PDB entry 9DHY | electron microscopy, 2.70 A resolution | chains A and C of the 9 polymer chains in the assembly

[Chain A]
Molecule: Antibody Fab COVIC-154 Heavy Chain
Organism: Homo sapiens
Notes: antibody fragment or engineered binder
Amino-acid sequence (123 residues; row label = number of the first residue in the row):
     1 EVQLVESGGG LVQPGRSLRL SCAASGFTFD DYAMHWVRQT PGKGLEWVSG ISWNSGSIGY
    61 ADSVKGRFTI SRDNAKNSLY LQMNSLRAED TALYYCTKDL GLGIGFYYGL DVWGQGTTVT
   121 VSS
Cystine bridges: Cys22-Cys96

[Chain C]
Molecule: Spike glycoprotein
Organism: Severe acute respiratory syndrome coronavirus 2
Reference sequence: P0DTC2 (SPIKE_SARS2); residues 14-1208 here = UniProt positions 14-1208
Amino-acid sequence (1212 residues; each row starts with the number of its first residue; numbers below 1 keep their minus sign (Met-3 is residue -3)):
    -3 MGVKVLFALI CIAVAEAQCV NLTTRTQLPP AYTNSFTRGV YYPDKVFRSS VLHSTQDLFL
    57 PFFSNVTWFH AIHVSGTNGT KRFDNPVLPF NDGVYFASTE KSNIIRGWIF GTTLDSKTQS
   117 LLIVNNATNV VIKVCEFQFC NDPFLGVYYH KNNKSWMESE FRVYSSANNC TFEYVSQPFL
   177 MDLEGKQGNF KNLREFVFKN IDGYFKIYSK HTPINLVRDL PQGFSALEPL VDLPIGINIT
   237 RFQTLLALHR SYLTPGDSSS GWTAGAAAYY VGYLQPRTFL LKYNENGTIT DAVDCALDPL
   297 SETKCTLKSF TVEKGIYQTS NFRVQPTESI VRFPNITNLC PFGEVFNATR FASVYAWNRK
   357 RISNCVADYS VLYNSASFST FKCYGVSPTK LNDLCFTNVY ADSFVIRGDE VRQIAPGQTG
   417 KIADYNYKLP DDFTGCVIAW NSNNLDSKVG GNYNYLYRLF RKSNLKPFER DISTEIYQAG
   477 STPCNGVEGF NCYFPLQSYG FQPTNGVGYQ PYRVVVLSFE LLHAPATVCG PKKSTNLVKN
   537 KCVNFNFNGL TGTGVLTESN KKFLPFQQFG RDIADTTDAV RDPQTLEILD ITPCSFGGVS
   597 VITPGTNTSN QVAVLYQDVN CTEVPVAIHA DQLTPTWRVY STGSNVFQTR AGCLIGAEHV
   657 NNSYECDIPI GAGICASYQT QTNSPGSASS VASQSIIAYT MSLGAENSVA YSNNSIAIPT
   717 NFTISVTTEI LPVSMTKTSV DCTMYICGDS TECSNLLLQY GSFCTQLNRA LTGIAVEQDK
   777 NTQEVFAQVK QIYKTPPIKD FGGFNFSQIL PDPSKPSKRS FIEDLLFNKV TLADAGFIKQ
   837 YGDCLGDIAA RDLICAQKFN GLTVLPPLLT DEMIAQYTSA LLAGTITSGW TFGAGPALQI
   897 PFPMQMAYRF NGIGVTQNVL YENQKLIANQ FNSAIGKIQD SLSSTPSALG KLQDVVNQNA
   957 QALNTLVKQL SSNFGAISSV LNDILSRLDP PEAEVQIDRL ITGRLQSLQT YVTQQLIRAA
  1017 EIRASANLAA TKMSECVLGQ SKRVDFCGKG YHLMSFPQSA PHGVVFLHVT YVPAQEKNFT
  1077 TAPAICHDGK AHFPREGVFV SNGTHWFVTQ RNFYEPQIIT TDNTFVSGNC DVVIGIVNNT
  1137 VYDPLQPELD SFKEELDKYF KNHTSPDVDL GDISGINASV VNIQKEIDRL NEVAKNLNES
  1197 LIDLQELGKY EQ
Unresolved in the structure: -3 to 27, 67-82, 108-115, 132-165, 174-187, 243-263, 444-451, 455-461, 467-503, 621-640, 676-689, 828-854, 1146-1208
Sequence notes: initiating methionine (-3); expression tag (-2 to 13); conflict Gly682 (Arg in P0DTC2), Ser683 (Arg in P0DTC2), Ser685 (Arg in P0DTC2), Pro892 (Ala in P0DTC2), Pro899 (Ala in P0DTC2), Pro942 (Ala in P0DTC2), Pro986 (Lys in P0DTC2), Pro987 (Val in P0DTC2)
Swiss-Prot annotation at these positions:
  - region: Asn280 to Cys301 (Putative superantigen), Arg403 to Asp405 (Integrin-binding motif), Asn448 to Phe456 (Immunodominant HLA epitope recognized by the CD8+), Pro681, Ala684 (Putative superantigen), Ser816 to Tyr837 (Fusion peptide 1), Lys835 to Phe855 (Fusion peptide 2), Asp1163 to Glu1202 (Heptad repeat 2)
  - site: Arg815, Ser816 (Cleavage)
  - glycosylation: Asn17 (N-linked (GlcNAc...) (complex) asparagine), Asn61 (N-linked (GlcNAc...) (hybrid) asparagine), Asn74 (N-linked (GlcNAc...) (complex) asparagine), Asn122 (N-linked (GlcNAc...) (hybrid) asparagine), Asn149 (N-linked (GlcNAc...) (complex) asparagine), Asn165 (N-linked (GlcNAc...) (complex) asparagine), Asn234 (N-linked (GlcNAc...) (high mannose) asparagine), Asn282 (N-linked (GlcNAc...) (complex) asparagine), Thr323 (O-linked (GalNAc) threonine), Ser325 (O-linked (HexNAc...) serine), Asn331 (N-linked (GlcNAc...) (complex) asparagine), Asn343 (N-linked (GlcNAc...) (complex) asparagine), Asn603 (N-linked (GlcNAc...) (hybrid) asparagine), Asn616 (N-linked (GlcNAc...) (complex) asparagine), Asn657 (N-linked (GlcNAc...) (complex) asparagine), Thr676 (O-linked (GlcNAc...) threonine), Thr678 (O-linked (GlcNAc...) threonine), Asn709 (N-linked (GlcNAc...) (high mannose) asparagine), Asn717 (N-linked (GlcNAc...) (hybrid) asparagine), Asn801 (N-linked (GlcNAc...) (hybrid) asparagine) and 6 more in UniProt
  - natural variant: Leu18 (L18F: In strain: Beta/B.1.351, Gamma/P.1 and 1 more), Thr19 (T19I: In strain: Omicron/BQ.1.1, Omicron/XBB.1.5 and 1 more; T19R: In strain: Delta/B.1.617.2, Omicron/BA.2 and 4 more), Thr20 (T20N: In strain: Gamma/P.1), Leu24 to Ala27 (sequence variant, change not given here; In strain: Omicron/BA.2, Omicron/BA.2.12.1 and 6 more), Pro26 (P26S: In strain: Gamma/P.1), Gln52 (Q52H: In strain: Omicron/EG.5.1), Ala67 (A67V: In strain: Eta/B.1.525, Omicron/BA.1), His69 to Val70 (deletion: In strain: Alpha/B.1.1.7, Eta/B.1.525 and 5 more), Gly75 (G75V: In strain: Lambda/C.37), Thr76 (T76I: In strain: Lambda/C.37), Asp80 (D80A: In strain: Beta/B.1.351), Val83 (V83A: In strain: Omicron/XBB.1.5, Omicron/EG.5.1), 80 further natural variant entries in UniProt
  - mutagenesis: His69 to Val70 (Increased incorporation of cleaved spike into virions), Asn121 (N121Q: Partial loss of biliverdin affinity), Arg190 (R190K: Partial loss of biliverdin affinity), Asn234 (N234Q: Increased resistance to neutralizing antibodies), Asn331 (N331Q: Reduced viral infectivity), Asn343 (N343Q: Reduced viral infectivity), Leu452 (L452R: Increased resistance to neutralizing antibodies. Decreases HLA binding to NF9 epitope. Increased binding affinity to human ACE2), Tyr453 (Y453F: Decreased HLA binding to NF9 epitope. Increased binding affinity to human ACE2), Ala475 (A475V: Increased resistance to neutralizing antibodies), Val483 (V483A: Increased resistance to neutralizing antibodies), Glu484 (E484D: Increased replication in human TMEM106B overexpressing cells), Phe490 (F490L: Increased resistance to neutralizing antibodies and human covalescent sera neutralization), 12 further mutagenesis entries in UniProt
Cystine bridges: Cys131-Cys166, Cys291-Cys301, Cys336-Cys361, Cys379-Cys432, Cys391-Cys525, Cys538-Cys590, Cys617-Cys649, Cys662-Cys671, Cys738-Cys760, Cys743-Cys749, Cys1032-Cys1043, Cys1082-Cys1126
Glycans and other covalent adducts: N-acetylglucosamine (NAG) linked to Asn282, Asn331, Asn343, Asn616, Asn709, Asn717, Asn801, Asn1074, Asn1098, Asn1134
What the authors report for this chain:
  - post-translational modification sites: Asn801

[Interface between chain A and chain C]
Contacting residue pairs (24; chain A residue first):
  Asp30(A) - Lys795(C)  salt bridge
  Asp31(A) - Lys795(C)  salt bridge
  Trp53(A) - Lys795(C)
  Ser57(A) - Asp808(C)  hydrogen bond
  Ser57(A) - Ser810(C)
  Ile58(A) - Ser810(C)
  Leu102(A) - Pro793(C)
  Leu102(A) - Ile794(C)
  Leu102(A) - Lys795(C)
  Gly103(A) - Asp808(C)
  Gly103(A) - Pro809(C)
  Ile104(A) - Pro807(C)
  Ile104(A) - Asp808(C)
  Ile104(A) - Phe817(C)  hydrophobic
  Gly105(A) - Pro807(C)  hydrogen bond (backbone-backbone)
  Phe106(A) - Lys790(C)
  Phe106(A) - Thr791(C)
  Phe106(A) - Leu806(C)  hydrophobic
  Phe106(A) - Pro807(C)
  Tyr107(A) - Lys790(C)
  Tyr107(A) - Thr791(C)
  Tyr107(A) - Pro793(C)
  Tyr108(A) - Pro809(C)
  Tyr108(A) - Lys814(C)
Also at the interface, not in a pair above, chain C (16 interface residues in all): Tyr789, Pro792, Ser875, Ala879
The authors on this interface:
  - specific contacts: Asp30(A)-Lys795(C), Asp31(A)-Lys795(C), Ser57(A)-Asp808(C), Ile58(A)-Ser810(C), Gly105(A)-Pro807(C)
  - epitope / paratope residues, chain A: Asp30(A), Asp31(A), Ser57(A), Ile58(A), Gly105(A)
  - epitope / paratope residues, chain C: Lys795(C), Pro807(C), Asp808(C), Ser810(C)

[In short]
12 residues of chain A face 16 of chain C across their interface, with 2 hydrogen bonds and 2 salt bridges.
Polar contacts include Asp30(A)-Lys795(C), Asp31(A)-Lys795(C) and Ser57(A)-Asp808(C). The authors report
contacts between Asp30(A) and Lys795(C), Asp31(A) and Lys795(C) and Ser57(A) and Asp808(C) among others. The
paper reports epitope/paratope residues Asp30(A), Asp31(A) and Lys795(C) among others; a modification site at
Asn801(C).
Chain A is Antibody Fab COVIC-154 Heavy Chain (Homo sapiens) and chain C is Spike glycoprotein (Severe acute
respiratory syndrome coronavirus 2); the structure, Structure of SARS-CoV-2 spike in complex with antibody Fab
COVIC-154, was determined by electron microscopy.
